Entry 7XZJ (electron microscopy, 2.97 A resolution); this record covers chains A and G of the 8 polymer chains in the assembly.

# Chain A
Molecule: Tic214
Source organism: Chlamydomonas reinhardtii
Reference sequence: P36495 (YCF78_CHLRE); numbering as in UniProt (aligned over 1-1995)
Sequence (1995 residues; numbered 1 to 1995; the number before each row is that of its first residue):
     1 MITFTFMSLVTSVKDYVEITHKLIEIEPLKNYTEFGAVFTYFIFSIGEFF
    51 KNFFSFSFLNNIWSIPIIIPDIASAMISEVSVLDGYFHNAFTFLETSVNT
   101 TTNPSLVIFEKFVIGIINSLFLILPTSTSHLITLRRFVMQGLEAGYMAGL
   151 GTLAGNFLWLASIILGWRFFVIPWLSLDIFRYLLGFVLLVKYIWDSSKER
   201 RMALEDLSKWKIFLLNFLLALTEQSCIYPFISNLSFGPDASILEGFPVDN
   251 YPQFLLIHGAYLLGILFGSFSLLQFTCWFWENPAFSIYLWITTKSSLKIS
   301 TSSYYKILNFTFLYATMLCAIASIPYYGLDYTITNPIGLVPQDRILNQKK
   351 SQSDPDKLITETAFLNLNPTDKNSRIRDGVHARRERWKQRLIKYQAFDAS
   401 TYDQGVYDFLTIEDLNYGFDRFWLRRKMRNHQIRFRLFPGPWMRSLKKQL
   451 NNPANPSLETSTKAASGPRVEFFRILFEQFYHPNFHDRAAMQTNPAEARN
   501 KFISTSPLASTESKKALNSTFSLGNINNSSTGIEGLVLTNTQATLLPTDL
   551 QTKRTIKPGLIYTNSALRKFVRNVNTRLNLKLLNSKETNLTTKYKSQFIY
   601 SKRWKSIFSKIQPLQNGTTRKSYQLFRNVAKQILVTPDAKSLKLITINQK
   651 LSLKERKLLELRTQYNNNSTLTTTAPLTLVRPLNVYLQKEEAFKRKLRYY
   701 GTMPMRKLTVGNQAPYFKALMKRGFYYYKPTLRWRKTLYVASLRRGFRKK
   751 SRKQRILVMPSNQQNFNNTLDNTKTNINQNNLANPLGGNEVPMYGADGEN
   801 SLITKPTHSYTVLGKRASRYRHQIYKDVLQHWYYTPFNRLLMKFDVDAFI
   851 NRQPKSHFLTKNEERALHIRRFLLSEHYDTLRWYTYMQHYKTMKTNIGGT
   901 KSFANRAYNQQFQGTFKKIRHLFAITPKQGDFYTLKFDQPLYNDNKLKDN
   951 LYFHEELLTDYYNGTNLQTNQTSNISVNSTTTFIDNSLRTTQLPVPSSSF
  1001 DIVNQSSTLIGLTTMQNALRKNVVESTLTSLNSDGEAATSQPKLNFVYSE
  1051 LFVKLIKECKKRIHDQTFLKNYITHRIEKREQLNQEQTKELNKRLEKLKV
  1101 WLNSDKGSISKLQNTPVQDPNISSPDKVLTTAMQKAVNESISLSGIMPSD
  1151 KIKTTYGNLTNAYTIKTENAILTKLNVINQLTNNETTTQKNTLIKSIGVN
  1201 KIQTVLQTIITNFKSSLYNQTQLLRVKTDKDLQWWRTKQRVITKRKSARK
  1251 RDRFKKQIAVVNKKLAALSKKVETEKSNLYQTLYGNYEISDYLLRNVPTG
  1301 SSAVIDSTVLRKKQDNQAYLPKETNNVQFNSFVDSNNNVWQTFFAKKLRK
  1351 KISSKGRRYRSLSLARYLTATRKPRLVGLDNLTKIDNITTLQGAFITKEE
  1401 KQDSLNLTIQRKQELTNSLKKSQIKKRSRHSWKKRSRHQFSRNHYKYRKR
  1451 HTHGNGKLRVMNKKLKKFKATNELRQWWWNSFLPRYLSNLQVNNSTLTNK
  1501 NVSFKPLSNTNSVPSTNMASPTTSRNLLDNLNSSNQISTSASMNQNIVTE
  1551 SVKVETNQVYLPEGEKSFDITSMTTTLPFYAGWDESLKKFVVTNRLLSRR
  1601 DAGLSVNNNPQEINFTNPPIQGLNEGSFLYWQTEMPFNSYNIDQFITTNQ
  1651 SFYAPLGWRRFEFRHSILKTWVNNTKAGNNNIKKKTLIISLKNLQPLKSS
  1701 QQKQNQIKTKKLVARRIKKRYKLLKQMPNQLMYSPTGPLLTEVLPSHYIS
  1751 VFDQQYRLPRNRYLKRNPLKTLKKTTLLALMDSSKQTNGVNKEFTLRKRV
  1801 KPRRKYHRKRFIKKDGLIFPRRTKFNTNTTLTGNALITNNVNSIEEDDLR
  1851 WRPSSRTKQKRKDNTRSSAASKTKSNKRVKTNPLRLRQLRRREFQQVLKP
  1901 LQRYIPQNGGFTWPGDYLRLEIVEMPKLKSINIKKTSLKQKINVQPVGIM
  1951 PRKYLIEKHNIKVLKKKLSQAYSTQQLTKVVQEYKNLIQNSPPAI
Unresolved in the structure: 1-595, 668-1042, 1089-1223, 1285-1344, 1495-1682, 1734-1947, 1991-1995
Small-molecule neighbours: inositol hexakisphosphate (IHP): K1230, W1235, K1238, Q1239, I1242, K1276, Y1359, K1457, V1460, K1464, S1690, L1691, K1692
What the authors report for this chain:
  - binding site for inositol hexakisphosphate: W1235

# Chain G
Molecule: Toc34
Source organism: Chlamydomonas reinhardtii
Notes: EC 3.6.5.-
Reference sequence: A8HYJ1 (TOC34_CHLRE); residues 1-397 here = UniProt positions 1-397
Sequence (397 residues; numbered 1 to 397; the number before each row is that of its first residue):
     1 MAQPPRPAEEYDDDVQEDEDELKEGELDDDESHEAASEGGEAAAGDEEAE
    51 DDEQDEEDGDEDSQPWAGLNRLPERDDMLDILNELRAEGRKQLTVLLLGK
   101 SSVGKSSLINSLLGEAVVRVQAFKLQADTDITTTVVRQVAVGNSEVDGFR
   151 LKLIDTCGLEDPEAGDTVNLGALSKIAEDVRGVGIDVVLYCDRLDLYRVD
   201 PLDKAIIDAISSTFGRGIWRRTVVALTHANLVQTPPGTDYDSFVNGRVRL
   251 IRGAVRGPLFFRPSLPVALVENSETCPVSSESGFRVLPDGEPWLVALVSQ
   301 LVDMAAARRRPYKYHPRLSSKPSHRFRWLLPVAIAAEVLFYRRFLHPRLD
   351 DNQRRVEREEERVWALRGQQRRALGLHRPHRPDKDAAWRLEQMYDDD
Unresolved in the structure: 1-323, 397

# Chain A / chain G interface
Contacting residue pairs - 34 pairs, chain A then chain G:
  A1370(A) with D395(G)
  T1371(A) with M393(G); Y394(G); D395(G); D396(G), hydrogen bond (backbone-backbone)
  R1372(A) with Y394(G)
  K1373(A) with Y394(G); D396(G)
  P1374(A) with W364(G), hydrophobic
  R1375(A) with D396(G), salt bridge
  L1376(A) with R362(G); V363(G), hydrophobic; L366(G), hydrophobic
  D1380(A) with R362(G)
  N1381(A) with R362(G); L366(G)
  T1383(A) with V363(G); L366(G)
  I1385(A) with R367(G)
  T1389(A) with Q370(G), hydrogen bond
  T1390(A) with Q370(G)
  L1391(A) with Q369(G); Q370(G)
  Q1392(A) with A373(G)
  L1419(A) with R355(G); E359(G)
  H1430(A) with E391(G); Q392(G), hydrogen bond (side chain-backbone); Y394(G)
  S1431(A) with Q392(G), hydrogen bond
  W1432(A) with M393(G), hydrophobic
  K1433(A) with Y394(G), hydrogen bond (side chain-backbone); D395(G)
  R1437(A) with D395(G), salt bridge
Interface residues without a listed pair, chain A (23 interface residues in all): L1382, G1393
Interface residues without a listed pair, chain G (19 interface residues in all): V356, L374, L390

# Summary
23 residues of chain A face 19 of chain G across their interface; the contacts include 5 hydrogen bonds and 2
salt bridges. Polar pairs include R1375(A)-D396(G), R1437(A)-D395(G) and T1389(A)-Q370(G). Chain A binds
inositol hexakisphosphate. The paper reports a binding site for inositol hexakisphosphate at W1235(A).
Chain A is Tic214 and chain G is Toc34, both from Chlamydomonas reinhardtii; the structure, Cryo-EM structure
of TOC complex from Chlamydomonas reinhardtii, was determined by electron microscopy, deposited together with
7XZI.
